Entry 8GUS (electron microscopy, 2.97 A resolution); this record covers chains A and R of the 5 polymer chains in the assembly.

[Chain A]
Molecule: Guanine nucleotide-binding protein G(i) subunit alpha-1
Organism: Homo sapiens
Reference sequence: P63096 (GNAI1_HUMAN); residue numbers follow UniProt; this construct covers 1-354
Chain sequence (354 residues; each row starts with the number of its first residue):
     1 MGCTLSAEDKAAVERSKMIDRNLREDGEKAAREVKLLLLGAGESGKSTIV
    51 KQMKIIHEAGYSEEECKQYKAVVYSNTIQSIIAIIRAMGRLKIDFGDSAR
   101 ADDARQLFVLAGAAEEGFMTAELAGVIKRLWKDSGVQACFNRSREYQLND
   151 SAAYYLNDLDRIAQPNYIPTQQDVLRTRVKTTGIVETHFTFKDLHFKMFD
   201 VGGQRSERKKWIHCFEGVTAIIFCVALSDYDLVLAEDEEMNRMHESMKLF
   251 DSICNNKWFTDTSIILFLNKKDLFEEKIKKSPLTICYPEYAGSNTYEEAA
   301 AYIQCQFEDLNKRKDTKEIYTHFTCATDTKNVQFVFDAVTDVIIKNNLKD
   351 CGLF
Not modelled in the structure: 1-2, 55-181, 233-239
Swiss-Prot annotation at these positions:
  - region: Lys-35 to Thr-48 (G1 motif), Asp-173 to Thr-181 (G2 motif), Phe-196 to Arg-205 (G3 motif), Ile-265 to Asp-272 (G4 motif), Thr-324 to Thr-329 (G5 motif)
  - binding site (GTP): Glu-43 to Thr-48, Ser-151, Leu-175 to Thr-181, Asp-200 to Gln-204, Asn-269 to Asp-272, Ala-326
  - binding site (Mg(2+)): Ser-47, Thr-181
  - modified residue: Arg-178 (ADP-ribosylarginine), Gln-204 (Deamidated glutamine), Cys-351 (ADP-ribosylcysteine)
  - lipidation: Gly-2 (N-myristoyl glycine), Cys-3 (S-palmitoyl cysteine)
  - natural variant: Gly-40 (G40C: In NEDHISB; G40R: In NEDHISB), Gly-45 (G45D: In NEDHISB), Thr-48 (T48I: In NEDHISB; T48K: In NEDHISB), Gln-52 (Q52P: In NEDHISB), Ser-75 (deletion: In NEDHISB; uncertain significance), Gln-172 (deletion: In NEDHISB), Asp-173 (D173V: In NEDHISB), Glu-186 to Phe-189 (deletion: In NEDHISB; uncertain significance), Cys-224 (C224Y: In NEDHISB), Lys-270 (K270N: In NEDHISB; K270R: In NEDHISB), Asp-272 (D272G: In NEDHISB), Ala-326 (A326P: In NEDHISB), 1 further natural variant entry in UniProt
  - mutagenesis: Gly-42 (G42R: Abolishes switch to an activated conformation and dissociation from beta and gamma subunits upon GTP binding. Abolishes interaction with RGS family members), Glu-116 (E116L: Enhances interaction (inactive GDP-bound) with RGS14), Gln-147 (Q147L: Enhances interaction (inactive GDP-bound) with RGS14), Glu-245 (E245L: Enhances interaction (inactive GDP-bound) with RGS14)

[Chain R]
Molecule: Cannabinoid receptor 2
Organism: Homo sapiens
Reference sequence: P34972 (CNR2_HUMAN); residue numbers follow UniProt; this construct covers 1-360
Chain sequence (360 residues; row label = number of the first residue in the row):
     1 MEECWVTEIANGSKDGLDSNPMKDYMILSGPQKTAVAVLCTLLGLLSALE
    51 NVAVLYLILSSHQLRRKPSYLFIGSLAGADFLASVVFACSFVNFHVFHGV
   101 DSKAVFLLKIGSVTMTFTASVGSLLLTAIDRYLCLRYPPSYKALLTRGRA
   151 LVTLGIMWVLSALVSYLPLMGWTCCPRPCSELFPLIPNDYLLSWLLFIAF
   201 LFSGIIYTYGHVLWKAHQHVASLSGHQDRQVPGMARMRLDVRLAKTLGLV
   251 LAVLLICWFPVLALMAHSLATTLSDQVKKAFAFCSMLCLINSMVNPVIYA
   301 LRSGEIRSSAHHCLAHWKKCVRGLGSEAKEEAPRSSVTETEADGKITPWP
   351 DSRDLDLSDC
Not modelled in the structure: 1-20, 228-236, 320-360
Disulfides: Cys-174/Cys-179
Small-molecule neighbours: KO3 ([(1S,4S,5S)-4-[2,6-dimethoxy-4-(2-methyloctan-2-yl)phenyl]-6,6-dimethyl-2-bicyclo[3.1.1]hept-2-enyl]methanol): Phe-87, Ser-90, Phe-91, Phe-94, His-95, Phe-106, Ile-110, Val-113, Thr-114, Phe-117, Leu-182, Phe-183, Pro-184, Tyr-190, Trp-194, Trp-258, Met-265, Phe-281, Ala-282, Ser-285, Cys-288
Swiss-Prot annotation at these positions:
  - modified residue: Ser-335 (Phosphoserine), Ser-336 (Phosphoserine), Thr-338 (Phosphothreonine), Ser-352 (Phosphoserine)
  - glycosylation: Asn-11 (N-linked (GlcNAc...) asparagine)
  - natural variant: Gln-63 (Q63R: High incidence in Japanese depressed subjects)
  - mutagenesis: Lys-109 (K109A: No effect on agonist binding. Affects cannabinoid agonist binding; when associated with G-112; K109R: No effect on agonist binding), Ser-112 (S112G: Affects cannabinoid agonist binding; when associated with A-109), Asp-130 (D130A: Loss of ligand binding. Alters agonist-induced inhibitory effect on adenylate cyclase), Arg-131 (R131A: No effect on ligand binding. Alters agonist-induced inhibitory effect on adenylate cyclase), Leu-201 (L201P: Abolishes ligand binding and agonist-induced inhibitory effect on adenylate cyclase), Tyr-207 (Y207A: Abolishes agonist-induced inhibitory effect on adenylate cyclase. No effect on ligand binding), Ala-244 (A244E: Loss of ligand binding. Alters agonist-induced inhibitory effect on adenylate cyclase)
Reported in the primary citation:
  - binding site for KO3: Phe-87, Ser-90, Phe-94, Phe-106, Ile-110, Val-113, Thr-114, Phe-117, Phe-183, Pro-184, Trp-194, Phe-281, Ala-282, Ser-285
  - mutagenesis - F117A: abolished signaling in response to KO3
  - mutagenesis - H95A, I110A, I110L: unchanged signaling in response to KO3
  - mutagenesis - I110L, L185H: unchanged binding to KO3
  - mutagenesis - K33Q/V36I/C40S/K279T, L182I, V261L (more than 120-fold), S285A (15-fold): decreased signaling in response to KO3
  - mutagenesis - K33Q/V36I/C40S/K279T, L182I: decreased signaling in response to endocannabinoids
  - mutagenesis - L185H: unchanged signaling in response to endocannabinoids

[Chain A / chain R interface]
Residue-residue contacts (45):
  Ala-31(A) with Pro-139(R)
  Leu-194(A) with Pro-139(R), hydrophobic
  Tyr-320(A) with Gln-227(R)
  Lys-330(A) with His-226(R)
  Gln-333(A) with His-226(R), hydrogen bond
  Phe-334(A) with His-226(R); Gln-227(R)
  Asp-337(A) with Ser-222(R), hydrogen bond; Leu-223(R); His-226(R)
  Asp-341(A) with His-219(R), salt bridge; Leu-223(R)
  Ile-343(A) with Pro-138(R); Pro-139(R)
  Ile-344(A) with Pro-138(R), hydrophobic; Leu-239(R), hydrophobic
  Lys-345(A) with Leu-239(R)
  Asn-347(A) with Cys-134(R); Pro-138(R), hydrogen bond (side chain-backbone); Tyr-141(R); Lys-142(R), hydrogen bond
  Leu-348(A) with Leu-135(R), hydrophobic; Leu-239(R), hydrophobic; Leu-243(R), hydrophobic
  Lys-349(A) with Glu-305(R)
  Asp-350(A) with Lys-67(R); Tyr-70(R)
  Cys-351(A) with Ser-69(R), hydrogen bond (backbone-side chain); Ile-73(R); Asp-130(R); Arg-131(R); Cys-134(R), hydrophobic
  Gly-352(A) with Tyr-70(R); Ser-303(R)
  Leu-353(A) with Arg-131(R); Leu-243(R), hydrophobic; Thr-246(R); Leu-247(R), hydrophobic; Arg-302(R)
  Phe-354(A) with Leu-239(R), hydrophobic; Arg-242(R); Leu-243(R), hydrophobic; Arg-302(R); Ser-303(R); Gly-304(R)
Interface residues without a listed pair, chain A (24 interface residues in all): Arg-32, Thr-321, His-322, Ala-338, Thr-340
Interface residues without a listed pair, chain R (28 interface residues in all): Ala-143, Tyr-299

[Summary]
Chain A and chain R form an interface of 24 and 28 residues respectively, with 5 hydrogen bonds and 1 salt
bridge. Among the polar pairs are Asp-341(A)/His-219(R), Gln-333(A)/His-226(R) and Asp-337(A)/Ser-222(R). From
the paper: a binding site for KO3 at Phe-87(R), Ser-90(R) and Phe-94(R) among others; K33Q/V36I/C40S/K279T,
L182I and V261L of chain R, among others, reduce signaling in response to KO3; 9 substitutions were tested in
all.
Chain A is Guanine nucleotide-binding protein G(i) subunit alpha-1 and chain R is Cannabinoid receptor 2, both
from Homo sapiens; the structure, Cryo-EM structure of HU-CB2-G protein complex, was determined by electron
microscopy together with 8GUQ, 8GUR and 8GUT from the same study.
